Entry 6C2Y (X-ray diffraction, 2.74 A resolution); this record covers chains B and G of the 3 polymer chains in the assembly.

# Chain B
Molecule: Guanine nucleotide-binding protein G(I)/G(S)/G(T) subunit beta-1
Source organism: Bos taurus
UniProt: P62871 (GBB1_BOVIN); numbering as in UniProt (aligned over 1-340)
Amino-acid sequence (340 residues; numbered 1 to 340; the number before each row is that of its first residue):
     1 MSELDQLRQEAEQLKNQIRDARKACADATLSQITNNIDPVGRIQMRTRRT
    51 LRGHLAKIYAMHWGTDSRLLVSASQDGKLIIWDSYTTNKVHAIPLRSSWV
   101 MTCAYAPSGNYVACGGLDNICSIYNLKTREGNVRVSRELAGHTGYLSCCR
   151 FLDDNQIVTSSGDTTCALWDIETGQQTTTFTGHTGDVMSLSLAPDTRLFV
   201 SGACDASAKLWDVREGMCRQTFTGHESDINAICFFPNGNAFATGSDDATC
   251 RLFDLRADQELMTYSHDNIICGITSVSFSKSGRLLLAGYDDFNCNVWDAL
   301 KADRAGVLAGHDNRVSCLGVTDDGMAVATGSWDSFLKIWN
Disordered / not traced: 1, 128-130
UniProt features mapped onto this chain:
  - modified residue: Ser2 (N-acetylserine), His266 (Phosphohistidine)

# Chain G
Molecule: Guanine nucleotide-binding protein G(I)/G(S)/G(O) subunit gamma-2
Source organism: Bos taurus
UniProt: P63212 (GBG2_BOVIN); residue numbers follow UniProt; this construct covers 1-71
Amino-acid sequence (77 residues; numbered -5 to 71; the number before each row is that of its first residue; numbers below 1 keep their minus sign (His-5 is residue -5)):
    -5 HHHHHHMASNNTASIAQARKLVEQLKMEANIDRIKVSKAAADLMAYCEAH
    45 AKEDPLLTPVPASENPFREKKFFSAIL
Disordered / not traced: -5 to 6, 64-71
Sequence notes: expression tag (-5 to 0); engineered mutation Ser68 (Cys in P63212)
UniProt features mapped onto this chain:
  - modified residue: Ala2 (N-acetylalanine)

# How chain B and chain G interact
Contacting residue pairs (92; chain B residue first):
  Glu3(B) - Ile9(G)
  Glu3(B) - Arg13(G)  salt bridge
  Leu4(B) - Ala7(G)
  Leu4(B) - Ser8(G)
  Leu4(B) - Ala12(G)  hydrophobic
  Leu7(B) - Ile9(G)
  Leu7(B) - Ala12(G)  hydrophobic
  Leu7(B) - Arg13(G)
  Leu7(B) - Val16(G)
  Arg8(B) - Ala7(G)
  Glu10(B) - Val16(G)
  Ala11(B) - Leu19(G)
  Leu14(B) - Val16(G)
  Leu14(B) - Leu19(G)  hydrophobic
  Leu14(B) - Lys20(G)
  Lys15(B) - Leu19(G)
  Ile18(B) - Leu19(G)
  Ile18(B) - Glu22(G)
  Ile18(B) - Ala23(G)  hydrophobic
  Ile18(B) - Arg27(G)
  Ala21(B) - Arg27(G)
  Ala24(B) - Lys29(G)  hydrogen bond (backbone-side chain)
  Cys25(B) - Arg27(G)
  Cys25(B) - Ile28(G)
  Cys25(B) - Lys29(G)
  Cys25(B) - Val30(G)  hydrogen bond (backbone-backbone)
  Ala26(B) - Val30(G)  hydrophobic
  Asp27(B) - Lys29(G)
  Asp27(B) - Val30(G)
  Asp27(B) - Ser31(G)  hydrogen bond
  Ala28(B) - Val30(G)
  Leu30(B) - Ala34(G)  hydrophobic
  Ile33(B) - Met38(G)  hydrophobic
  Ile37(B) - Met38(G)  hydrophobic
  Val40(B) - Leu51(G)  hydrophobic
  Ile43(B) - Leu50(G)
  Met45(B) - Leu50(G)  hydrophobic
  Arg48(B) - Phe61(G)
  Arg48(B) - Arg62(G)
  Arg49(B) - Pro60(G)
  Arg49(B) - Phe61(G)  hydrogen bond (side chain-backbone)
  Ser84(B) - Phe61(G)
  Tyr85(B) - Pro60(G)
  Tyr85(B) - Phe61(G)  hydrophobic
  Thr181(B) - Lys14(G)
  Cys218(B) - Gln18(G)  hydrogen bond (backbone-side chain)
  Arg219(B) - Glu22(G)
  Thr221(B) - Glu22(G)  hydrogen bond
  Phe235(B) - Leu37(G)  hydrophobic
  Phe235(B) - Cys41(G)  hydrophobic
  Pro236(B) - Tyr40(G)
  Asn237(B) - Tyr40(G)
  Asp254(B) - Ala33(G)
  Asp254(B) - Leu37(G)
  Arg256(B) - Arg27(G)
  Arg256(B) - Ile28(G)  hydrogen bond (backbone-backbone)
  Arg256(B) - Asp36(G)  salt bridge
  Ala257(B) - Ile28(G)
  Ala257(B) - Ala33(G)  hydrophobic
  Asp258(B) - Ile25(G)
  Asp258(B) - Arg27(G)  salt bridge
  Gln259(B) - Val30(G)
  Leu261(B) - Val30(G)  hydrophobic
  Leu261(B) - Leu37(G)  hydrophobic
  Ser279(B) - Asp48(G)  hydrogen bond
  Ser279(B) - Leu50(G)
  Lys280(B) - Glu47(G)
  Lys280(B) - Asp48(G)
  Ser281(B) - Tyr40(G)
  Ser281(B) - Cys41(G)
  Ser281(B) - His44(G)
  Ser281(B) - Asp48(G)  hydrogen bond
  Ser281(B) - Leu51(G)
  Gly282(B) - Cys41(G)
  Arg283(B) - Cys41(G)
  Arg283(B) - Leu51(G)
  Leu284(B) - Leu50(G)  hydrophobic
  Leu300(B) - Cys41(G)  hydrophobic
  Val320(B) - Leu50(G)  hydrophobic
  Asp323(B) - Pro49(G)
  Gly324(B) - Pro49(G)
  Gly324(B) - Leu50(G)
  Met325(B) - Pro49(G)  hydrophobic
  Met325(B) - Leu50(G)
  Met325(B) - Glu58(G)
  Met325(B) - Pro60(G)
  Ala326(B) - Phe61(G)  hydrophobic
  Val327(B) - Leu50(G)  hydrophobic
  Ile338(B) - Phe61(G)  hydrophobic
  Asn340(B) - Asn59(G)  hydrogen bond
  Asn340(B) - Phe61(G)
  Asn340(B) - Arg62(G)
Also at the interface, not in a pair above, chain B (60 interface residues in all): Gln17, Arg22, Thr34, Met217, Gln220, Ala240, Leu252
Also at the interface, not in a pair above, chain G (43 interface residues in all): Leu15, Met21, Asn24, Asp26, Lys32, Ala45, Val54

# In short
The interface between chain B and chain G involves 60 residues on one side and 43 on the other, with 10
hydrogen bonds and 3 salt bridges. Polar contacts include Glu3(B)-Arg13(G), Arg256(B)-Asp36(G) and
Asp258(B)-Arg27(G).
Here chain B is Guanine nucleotide-binding protein G(I)/G(S)/G(T) subunit beta-1 and chain G is Guanine
nucleotide-binding protein G(I)/G(S)/G(O) subunit gamma-2, both from Bos taurus. Entry 6C2Y (Human GRK2 in
complex with Gbetagamma subunits and CCG257142) was determined by X-ray diffraction.
